Entry 6SXI (X-ray diffraction, 1.85 A resolution); this record covers chains H and A of the 4 polymer chains in the assembly.

[Chain H]
Molecule: Fab heavy chain
Source organism: Mus musculus
Notes: antibody fragment or engineered binder
Sequence (218 residues; row label = number of the first residue in the row; a row labelled like 82A-82C holds insertion residues (82A, then the next letters in order)):
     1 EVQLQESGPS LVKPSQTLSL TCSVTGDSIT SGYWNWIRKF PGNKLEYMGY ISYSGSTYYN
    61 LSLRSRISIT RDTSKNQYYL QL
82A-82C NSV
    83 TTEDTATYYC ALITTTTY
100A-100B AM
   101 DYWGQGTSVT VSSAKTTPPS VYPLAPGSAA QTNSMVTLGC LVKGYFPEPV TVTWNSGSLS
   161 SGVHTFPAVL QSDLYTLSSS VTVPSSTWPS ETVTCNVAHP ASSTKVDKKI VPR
Unresolved in the structure: 127-132
Cystine bridges: Cys-22/Cys-92, Cys-140/Cys-195

[Chain A]
Molecule: Single chain Fv - heavy chain
Source organism: Mus musculus
Sequence (119 residues; numbered 1 to 112 plus 9 insertion-coded residues; 2 numbers in that range are skipped by the numbering (no residue carries them; nothing is unmodelled there); the number before each row is that of its first residue; a row labelled like 82A-82C holds insertion residues (82A, then the next letters in order)):
     1 QVQLQESGTE LVKPGASVKL SCKASGYTFT NYWMHWVKQR
    43 QGLEWIGEIN
   52A P
    53 SDGHTNYNEK FKSKATLTVD KSSSTAYMQL
82A-82C SSL
    83 TSEDSAVYYC ARPWAFGN
100A-100E YGAWF
   101 AYWGQGTLVT VS
Cystine bridges: Cys-22/Cys-92
Reported in the primary citation:
  - mutagenesis - F98W, N100G: decreased binding to Fab heavy chain (chain H)

[Interface between chain H and chain A]
Pairs across the interface (12; chain H residue first):
  Tyr-33(H) with Tyr-32(A); Ala-97(A); Phe-98(A), hydrophobic
  Tyr-50(H) with Trp-96(A); Ala-97(A); Tyr-100A(A), hydrogen bond
  Tyr-53(H) with Tyr-32(A), hydrogen bond
  Ser-56(H) with Trp-96(A)
  Thr-57(H) with Trp-96(A)
  Tyr-58(H) with Trp-96(A), hydrophobic
  Thr-97(H) with Asn-31(A)
  Tyr-100(H) with Phe-98(A), hydrophobic
Other interface residues (no listed pair), chain A (8 interface residues in all): Arg-94, Tyr-102
From the paper, about this interface:
  - interface residues, chain H: Tyr-100(H)

[Summary]
The chain H/chain A interface involves 8 residues from each chain, with 2 hydrogen bonds. Among the polar
pairs are Tyr-50(H)/Tyr-100A(A) and Tyr-53(H)/Tyr-32(A). From the paper: F98W and N100G of chain A reduce
binding to Fab heavy chain (chain H); the interface residue Tyr-100(H).
Here chain H is Fab heavy chain and chain A is Single chain Fv - heavy chain, both from Mus musculus. Entry
6SXI (Antibody-anti-idiotype complex: AP33 Fab (hepatitis C virus E2 antibody) - B2.1A scFv (anti-idiotype))
was determined by X-ray diffraction.
